PDB entry 6CM9 | electron microscopy, 3.73 A resolution | chains B and C of the 9 polymer chains in the assembly

# Chain B
Protein: AP-1 complex subunit beta-1
Source organism: Homo sapiens
UniProt: Q10567 (AP1B1_HUMAN); numbering as in UniProt (aligned over 1-584)
Sequence (586 residues; each row starts with the number of its first residue; numbers below 1 keep their minus sign (Gly-1 is residue -1)):
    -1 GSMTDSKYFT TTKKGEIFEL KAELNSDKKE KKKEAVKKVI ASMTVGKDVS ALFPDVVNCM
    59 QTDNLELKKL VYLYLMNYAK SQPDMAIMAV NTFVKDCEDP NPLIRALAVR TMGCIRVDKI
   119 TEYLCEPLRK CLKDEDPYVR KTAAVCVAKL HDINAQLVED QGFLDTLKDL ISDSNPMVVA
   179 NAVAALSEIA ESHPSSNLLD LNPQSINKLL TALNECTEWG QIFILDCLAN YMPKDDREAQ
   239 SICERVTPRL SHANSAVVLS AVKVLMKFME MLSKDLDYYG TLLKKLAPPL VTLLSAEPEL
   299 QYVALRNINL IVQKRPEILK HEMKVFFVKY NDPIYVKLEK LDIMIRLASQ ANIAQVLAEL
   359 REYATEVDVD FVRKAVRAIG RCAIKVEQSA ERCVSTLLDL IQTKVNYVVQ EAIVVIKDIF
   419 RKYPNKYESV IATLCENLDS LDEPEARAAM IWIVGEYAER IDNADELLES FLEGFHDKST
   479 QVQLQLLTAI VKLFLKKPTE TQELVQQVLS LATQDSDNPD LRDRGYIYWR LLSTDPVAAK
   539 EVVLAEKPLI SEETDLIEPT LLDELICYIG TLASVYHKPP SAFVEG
Not modelled in the structure: -1 to 13, 584
Construct notes: expression tag (-1 to 0); engineered mutation Arg359 (Lys in Q10567), Lys476 (Glu in Q10567)

# Chain C
Protein: ADP-ribosylation factor 1
Source organism: Homo sapiens
UniProt: P84077 (ARF1_HUMAN); numbering as in UniProt (aligned over 17-181)
Sequence (193 residues; each row starts with the number of its first residue; numbers below 1 keep their minus sign (Met-11 is residue -11)):
   -11 MSYYHHHHHH DYDIPTTENL YFQGAMGSEM RILMVGLDAA GKTTILYKLK LGEIVTTIPT
    49 IGFNVETVEY KNISFTVWDV GGLDKIRPLW RHYFQNTQGL IFVVDSNDRE RVNEAREELM
   109 RMLAEDELRD AVLLVFANKQ DLPNAMNAAE ITDKLGLHSL RHRNWYIQAT CATSGDGLYE
   169 GLDWLSNQLR NQK
Not modelled in the structure: -11 to 16
Construct notes: expression tag (-11 to 16); engineered mutation Leu71 (Gln in P84077)
Ion coordination: Mg2+: Thr31, Thr48 (together with GTP)
Small-molecule neighbours: GTP (guanosine-5'-triphosphate): Asp26, Ala27, Ala28, Gly29, Lys30, Thr31, Thr32, Thr45, Ile46, Pro47, Thr48, Gly69, Gly70, Lys127, Asp129, Ala160, Thr161

# Chain B / chain C interface
Contacting residue pairs (30):
  Asn23(B) - Asn84(C)  hydrogen bond (backbone-side chain)
  Asp25(B) - Glu17(C)
  Pro52(B) - His80(C)
  Asp53(B) - His80(C)
  Val55(B) - Phe51(C)
  Asn56(B) - Trp66(C)
  Asn56(B) - His80(C)
  Gln59(B) - Val53(C)
  Gln59(B) - Glu54(C)
  Asp82(B) - Leu77(C)
  Met83(B) - His80(C)  hydrogen bond
  Ile85(B) - Ile49(C)
  Ile85(B) - Gly50(C)
  Ile85(B) - Lys73(C)
  Met86(B) - Gly50(C)
  Met86(B) - Phe51(C)
  Met86(B) - Val68(C)  hydrophobic
  Met86(B) - Ile74(C)  hydrophobic
  Met86(B) - Leu77(C)  hydrophobic
  Asn89(B) - Thr48(C)
  Asn89(B) - Gly50(C)
  Asn89(B) - Phe51(C)  hydrogen bond (side chain-backbone)
  Asn89(B) - Asn52(C)  hydrogen bond
  Thr90(B) - Phe51(C)
  Val92(B) - Ile46(C)  hydrophobic
  Lys93(B) - Tyr35(C)  hydrogen bond
  Lys93(B) - Asn52(C)
  Lys117(B) - Lys73(C)
  Tyr121(B) - Ile49(C)  hydrophobic
  Tyr121(B) - Lys73(C)  hydrogen bond
Other interface residues (no listed pair), chain B (20 interface residues in all): Lys19, Lys26, Val88
Other interface residues (no listed pair), chain C (21 interface residues in all): Thr45, Arg79, Tyr81, Gln83

# In short
The interface between chain B and chain C involves 20 residues on one side and 21 on the other, with 6
hydrogen bonds. Among the polar pairs are Asn23(B)-Asn84(C), Met83(B)-His80(C) and Asn89(B)-Phe51(C). Chain C
binds GTP. The Mg2+ site is built by Thr31(C) and Thr48(C).
Here chain B is AP-1 complex subunit beta-1 and chain C is ADP-ribosylation factor 1, both from Homo sapiens.
Entry 6CM9 (Structure of the cargo bound AP-1:Arf1:tetherin-Nef closed trimer monomeric subunit) was
determined by electron microscopy (same publication as 6D83, 6D84, 6DFF and 6CRI).
